PDB entry 8MHT | X-ray diffraction, 2.76 A resolution | chains D and A of the 3 polymer chains in the assembly

[Chain D]
Molecule: 12-nt DNA strand
Sequence (12 nucleotides; numbered 422 to 433; the number before each row is that of its first residue):
   422 CCATGUGCTGAC

[Chain A]
Protein: Cytosine-specific methyltransferase hhai
From: Haemophilus haemolyticus
Notes: EC 2.1.1.73
UniProt: P05102 (MTH1_HAEHA); residue numbers follow UniProt; this construct covers 1-327
Sequence (327 residues; row label = number of the first residue in the row):
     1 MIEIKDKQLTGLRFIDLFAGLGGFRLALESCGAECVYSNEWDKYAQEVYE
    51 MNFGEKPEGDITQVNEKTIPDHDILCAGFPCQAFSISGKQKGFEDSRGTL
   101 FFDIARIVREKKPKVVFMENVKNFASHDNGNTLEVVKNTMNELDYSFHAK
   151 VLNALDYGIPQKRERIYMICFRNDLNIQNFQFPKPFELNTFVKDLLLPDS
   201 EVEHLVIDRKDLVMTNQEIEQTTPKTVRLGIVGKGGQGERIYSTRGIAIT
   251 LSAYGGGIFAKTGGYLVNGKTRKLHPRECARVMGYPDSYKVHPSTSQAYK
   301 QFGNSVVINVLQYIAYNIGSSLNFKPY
Small-molecule neighbours: S-adenosylhomocysteine (SAH): Phe-18, Ala-19, Gly-20, Leu-21, Gly-22, Gly-23, Phe-24, Asn-39, Glu-40, Trp-41, Asp-42, Asp-60, Ile-61, Gly-78, Pro-80, Leu-100, Tyr-285, Asn-304, Ser-305, Val-306
Curated features (UniProtKB/Swiss-Prot):
  - active site: Cys-81
  - mutagenesis: Cys-81 (C81G: Cells die, loss of methyltransferase activity, binds DNA about 3-fold more tightly ...), Gln-237 (Q237X: Decrease in enzyme activity due to 98%-99% loss of DNA-binding activity. No change in substrate specificity)

[How chain D and chain A interact]
Contacting residue pairs (41; chain D residue first):
  DA424(D) / Arg-228(A)  sugar contact
  DT425(D) / Lys-162(A)  phosphate contact
  DT425(D) / Thr-226(A)  hydrogen bond to the phosphate
  DT425(D) / Arg-228(A)  salt bridge to the phosphate
  DT425(D) / Arg-240(A)  base contact
  DT425(D) / Tyr-242(A)  hydrogen bond to the phosphate
  DG426(D) / Ile-86(A)  hydrogen bond to the base
  DG426(D) / Ser-87(A)  hydrogen bond to the base
  DG426(D) / Lys-162(A)  salt bridge to the phosphate
  DG426(D) / Gln-237(A)  base contact
  DG426(D) / Arg-240(A)  hydrogen bond to the base
  DG426(D) / Ile-249(A)  phosphate contact
  DG426(D) / Thr-250(A)  hydrogen bond to the phosphate
  DU427(D) / Gly-78(A)  base contact
  DU427(D) / Phe-79(A)  base contact
  DU427(D) / Cys-81(A)  hydrogen bond to the sugar
  DU427(D) / Ser-85(A)  hydrogen bond to the phosphate
  DU427(D) / Ile-86(A)  phosphate contact
  DU427(D) / Glu-119(A)  hydrogen bond to the base
  DU427(D) / Asn-120(A)  base contact
  DU427(D) / Arg-163(A)  hydrogen bond to the base
  DU427(D) / Arg-165(A)  salt bridge to the phosphate
  DU427(D) / Ser-252(A)  phosphate contact
  DU427(D) / Ala-253(A)  hydrogen bond to the phosphate
  DU427(D) / Gly-303(A)  sugar contact
  DU427(D) / Asn-304(A)  sugar contact
  DG428(D) / Gln-82(A)  phosphate contact
  DG428(D) / Ser-85(A)  sugar contact
  DG428(D) / Ser-87(A)  sugar contact
  DG428(D) / Gly-88(A)  sugar contact
  DG428(D) / Gln-237(A)  base contact
  DG428(D) / Ser-252(A)  phosphate contact
  DG428(D) / Ala-253(A)  hydrogen bond to the phosphate
  DG428(D) / Tyr-254(A)  hydrogen bond to the phosphate
  DG428(D) / Gly-255(A)  base contact
  DG428(D) / Gly-256(A)  hydrogen bond to the base
  DC429(D) / Arg-97(A)  salt bridge to the phosphate
  DC429(D) / Tyr-254(A)  hydrogen bond to the base
  DC429(D) / Gly-255(A)  base contact
  DC429(D) / Gly-256(A)  base contact
  DT430(D) / Lys-89(A)  salt bridge to the phosphate
Also at the interface, not in a pair above, chain A (31 interface residues in all): Val-121, Ser-305

[Summary]
The interface between chain D and chain A involves 7 residues on one side and 31 on the other, with 15
hydrogen bonds and 5 salt bridges. Polar pairs include DG426(D)/Ile-86(A), DG426(D)/Ser-87(A) and
DG426(D)/Arg-240(A). Ligands of chain A: S-adenosylhomocysteine.
Here chain D is a 12-nt DNA strand and chain A is Cytosine-specific methyltransferase hhai (Haemophilus
haemolyticus). Entry 8MHT (Cytosine-specific methyltransferase hhai/DNA complex) was determined by X-ray
diffraction (same publication as 9MHT and 7MHT).
